8Z4B - chains B and D of the 4 polymer chains in the assembly; structure by X-ray diffraction, 2.50 A resolution.

[Chain B (and D)]
Molecule: Insulin B chain
Source organism: Homo sapiens
Notes: chain D of this document is another copy of the same molecule, construct and numbering; everything in this record applies to it too
UniProt: P01308 (INS_HUMAN); residues 1-30 here correspond to UniProt positions 25-54 (UniProt number = residue number + 24)
Sequence (30 residues; row label = number of the first residue in the row):
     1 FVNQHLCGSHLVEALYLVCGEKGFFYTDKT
Construct notes: conflict Lys-22 (Arg46 in P01308), Asp-28 (Pro52 in P01308)
Ion coordination: Zn2+ near His-10 (its only coordinating residue here)
What the authors report for this chain:
  - conformationally variable residues (side-chain flip): Phe-1 to Gly-8

[Interface between chain B and chain D]
Contacting residue pairs (23):
  Gly-8(B) / Tyr-16(D)
  Ser-9(B) / Glu-13(D)
  Ser-9(B) / Tyr-16(D)
  Val-12(B) / Val-12(D)  hydrophobic
  Val-12(B) / Phe-24(D)  hydrophobic
  Glu-13(B) / Ser-9(D)  hydrogen bond
  Glu-13(B) / Glu-13(D)
  Tyr-16(B) / Gln-4(D)
  Tyr-16(B) / His-5(D)  hydrogen bond (side chain-backbone)
  Tyr-16(B) / Gly-8(D)
  Tyr-16(B) / Ser-9(D)
  Tyr-16(B) / Val-12(D)  hydrophobic
  Tyr-16(B) / Tyr-26(D)
  Tyr-16(B) / Asp-28(D)
  Gly-23(B) / Tyr-26(D)
  Phe-24(B) / Val-12(D)  hydrophobic
  Phe-24(B) / Phe-24(D)  hydrophobic
  Phe-24(B) / Tyr-26(D)  hydrogen bond (backbone-backbone)
  Tyr-26(B) / Tyr-16(D)
  Tyr-26(B) / Gly-23(D)
  Tyr-26(B) / Phe-24(D)  hydrogen bond (backbone-backbone)
  Asp-28(B) / Gly-20(D)
  Asp-28(B) / Glu-21(D)
Interface residues without a listed pair, chain B (10 interface residues in all): Phe-25
Interface residues without a listed pair, chain D (14 interface residues in all): Phe-25

[In short]
10 residues of chain B face 14 of chain D across their interface; the contacts include 4 hydrogen bonds. Among
the polar pairs are Glu-13(B)/Ser-9(D), Tyr-16(B)/His-5(D) and Phe-24(B)/Tyr-26(D). The paper reports
conformational variability at Phe-1(B).
Both chains are Insulin B chain (Homo sapiens). Entry 8Z4B (Crystal structure of LysB22-AspB28 insulin analog
at ambient structure) was determined by X-ray diffraction.
